PDB entry 8SUW | electron microscopy, 3.15 A resolution | chains A and N of the 16 polymer chains in the assembly

== Chain A ==
Molecule: SIR2-like domain-containing protein
Organism: Escherichia coli
UniProtKB: A0A7B5N0T7 (A0A7B5N0T7_ECOLX); numbering as in UniProt (aligned over 1-415)
Chain sequence (415 residues; numbered 1 to 415; the number before each row is that of its first residue):
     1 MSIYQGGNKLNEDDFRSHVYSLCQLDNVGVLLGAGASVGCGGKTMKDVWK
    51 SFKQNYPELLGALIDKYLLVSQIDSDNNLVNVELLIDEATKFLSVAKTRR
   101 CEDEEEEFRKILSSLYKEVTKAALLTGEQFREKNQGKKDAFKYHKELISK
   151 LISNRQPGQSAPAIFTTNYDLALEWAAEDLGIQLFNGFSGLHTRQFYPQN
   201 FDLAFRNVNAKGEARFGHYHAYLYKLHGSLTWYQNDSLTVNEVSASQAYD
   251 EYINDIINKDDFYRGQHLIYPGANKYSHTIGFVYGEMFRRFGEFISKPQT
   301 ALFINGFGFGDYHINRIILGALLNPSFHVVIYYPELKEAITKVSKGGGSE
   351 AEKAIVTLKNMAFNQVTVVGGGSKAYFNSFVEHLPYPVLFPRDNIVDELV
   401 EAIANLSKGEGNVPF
Unresolved in the structure: 1, 210-217, 408-415
Residues lining bound ligands: Adenosine-5-Diphosphoribose (AR6; [(2R,3S,4R,5R)-5-(6-aminopurin-9-yl)-3,4-dihydroxy-oxolan-2-yl]methyl [hydroxy-[[(2R,3S,4R,5S)-3,4,5-trihydroxyoxolan-2-yl]methoxy]phosphoryl] hydrogen phosphate): Gly33, Ala34, Gly35, Val38, Thr44, Met45, Asn81, Glu83, Thr167, His227, Asn305, Gly306, Phe307, Gly308, Asp311, Tyr333, Pro334, Ala375, Tyr376, Phe377
From the paper describing this entry:
  - catalytic residues: His227, Asp311, His313
  - mutagenesis - H227A, D311A, H313A: abolished catalytic activity on NAD+
  - mutagenesis - H227A, D311A, H313A: decreased catalytic activity on single-stranded DNA
  - mutagenesis - H227A: decreased growth

== Chain N ==
Molecule: Nucleoside triphosphate hydrolase
Organism: Escherichia coli
UniProtKB: A0A822U1Y5 (A0A822U1Y5_ECOLX); residues 1-610 here = UniProt positions 1-610
Chain sequence (610 residues; each row starts with the number of its first residue):
     1 MSLFKLTEISAIGYVVGLEGERIRINLHEGLQGRLASHRKGVSSVTQPGD
    51 LIGFDAGNILVVARVTDMAFVEADKAHKANVGTSDLADIPLRQIIAYAIG
   101 FVKRELNGYVFISEDWRLPALGSSAVPLTSDFLNIIYSIDKEELPKAVEL
   151 GVDSRTKTVKIFASVDKLLSRHLAVLGSTGYGKSNFNALLTRKVSEKYPN
   201 SRIVIFDINGEYAQAFTGIPNVKHTILGESPNVDSLEKKQQKGELYSEEY
   251 YCYKKIPYQALGFAGLIKLLRPSDKTQLPALRNALSAINRTHFKSRNIYL
   301 EKDDGETFLLYDDCRDTNQSKLAEWLDLLRRRRLKRTNVWPPFKSLATLV
   351 AEFGCVAADRSNGSKRDAFGFSNVLPLVKIIQQLAEDIRFKSIVNLNGGG
   401 ELADGGTHWDKAMSDEVDYFFGKEKGQENDWNVHIVNMKNLAQDHAPMLL
   451 SALLEMFAEILFRRGQERSYPTVLLLEEAHHYLRDPYAEIDSQIKAYERL
   501 AKEGRKFKCSLIVSTQRPSELSPTVLAMCSNWFSLRLTNERDLQALRYAM
   551 ESGNEQILKQISGLPRGDAVAFGSAFNLPVRISINQARPGPKSSDAVFSE
   601 EWANCTELRC
Unresolved in the structure: 1-2, 72-88, 485-494, 604-610
Residues lining bound ligands: ADP (adenosine-5'-diphosphate): Ser178, Thr179, Gly180, Tyr181, Gly182, Lys183, Ser184, Asn185, Arg566, Ala587, Gly590, Pro591

== How chain A and chain N interact ==
Pairs across the interface - 15 pairs, chain A then chain N:
  Ser21(A) - Val42(N)
  Gln24(A) - Leu31(N)
  Leu25(A) - Leu35(N)  hydrophobic
  Asp26(A) - Leu31(N)
  Gln159(A) - Leu31(N)
  Leu322(A) - Arg39(N)
  Leu323(A) - Arg39(N)  hydrogen bond (backbone-side chain)
  Pro325(A) - Lys5(N)
  Pro325(A) - His38(N)
  Pro325(A) - Arg39(N)
  His328(A) - Ser37(N)  hydrogen bond
  His328(A) - His38(N)
  Asn364(A) - Arg39(N)
  Asn364(A) - Lys40(N)  hydrogen bond (side chain-backbone)
  Gln365(A) - Arg39(N)  hydrogen bond
Also at the interface, not in a pair above, chain A (13 interface residues in all): Gln299, Ser326
Also at the interface, not in a pair above, chain N (10 interface residues in all): Glu8, Gly41

== Overview ==
The interface between chain A and chain N involves 13 residues on one side and 10 on the other; the contacts
include 4 hydrogen bonds. Among the polar pairs are Leu323(A)-Arg39(N), His328(A)-Ser37(N) and
Asn364(A)-Lys40(N). The paper reports catalytic residues His227(A), Asp311(A) and His313(A); H227A, D311A and
H313A of chain A abolish catalytic activity on NAD+.
Chain A is SIR2-like domain-containing protein and chain N is Nucleoside triphosphate hydrolase, both from
Escherichia coli; the structure, E. coli SIR2-HerA complex (dodecamer SIR2 bound 4 protomers of HerA), was
determined by electron microscopy, deposited together with 8SU9, 8SUB, 8SXX, 8UAE and 8UAF.
